5YZ3 - chains A and E of the 6 polymer chains in the assembly; structure by X-ray diffraction, 2.54 A resolution.

== Chain A ==
Molecule: Tubulin alpha-1B chain
From: Bos taurus
Reference sequence: P81947 (TBA1B_BOVIN); residue numbers follow UniProt; this construct covers 1-450
Sequence (450 residues; numbered 1 to 450; the number before each row is that of its first residue):
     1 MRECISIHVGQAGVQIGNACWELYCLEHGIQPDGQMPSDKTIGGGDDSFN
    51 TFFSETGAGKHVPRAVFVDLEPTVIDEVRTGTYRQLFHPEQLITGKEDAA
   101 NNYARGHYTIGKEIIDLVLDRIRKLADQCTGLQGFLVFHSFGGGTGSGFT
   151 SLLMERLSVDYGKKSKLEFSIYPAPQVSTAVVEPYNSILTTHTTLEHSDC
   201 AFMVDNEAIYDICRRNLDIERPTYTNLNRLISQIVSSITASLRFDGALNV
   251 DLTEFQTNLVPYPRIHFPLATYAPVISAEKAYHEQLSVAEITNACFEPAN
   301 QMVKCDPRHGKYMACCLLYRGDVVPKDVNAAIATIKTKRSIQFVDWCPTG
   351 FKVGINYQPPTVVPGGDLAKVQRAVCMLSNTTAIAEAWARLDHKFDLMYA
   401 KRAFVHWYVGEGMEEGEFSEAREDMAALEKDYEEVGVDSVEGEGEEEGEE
Disordered / not traced: 438-450
Ion coordination: Ca2+: Asp-39, Thr-41, Gly-44, Glu-55; Mg2+: Glu-71 (together with GTP)
Residues lining bound ligands: GTP (guanosine-5'-triphosphate): Gly-10, Gln-11, Ala-12, Gln-15, Ile-16, Asp-69, Asp-98, Ala-99, Ala-100, Asn-101, Ser-140, Gly-142, Gly-143, Gly-144, Thr-145, Gly-146, Ile-171, Pro-173, Val-177, Ser-178, Glu-183, Asn-206, Tyr-224, Leu-227, Asn-228, Ile-231

== Chain E ==
Molecule: Stathmin-4
From: Rattus norvegicus
Notes: fragment: sld
Reference sequence: P63043 (STMN4_RAT); residues 5-145 here correspond to UniProt positions 49-189 (UniProt number = residue number + 44)
Sequence (143 residues; each row starts with the number of its first residue):
     3 MADMEVIELNKCTSGQSFEVILKPPSFDGVPEFNASLPRRRDPSLEEIQK
    53 KLEAAEERRKYQEAELLKHLAEKREHEREVIQKAIEENNNFIKMAKEKLA
   103 QKMESNKENREAHLAAMLERLQEKDKHAEEVRKNKELKEEASR
Disordered / not traced: 3-5, 29-43, 142-145
Construct notes: expression tag (3-4)
Swiss-Prot annotation at these positions:
  - modified residue: Ser-46 (Phosphoserine)

== Interface between chain A and chain E ==
Pairs across the interface - 59 pairs, chain A then chain E:
  His-107(A) with Lys-53(E), hydrogen bond; Leu-54(E)
  Tyr-108(A) with Lys-53(E); Leu-54(E), hydrophobic; Ala-57(E), hydrophobic
  Thr-109(A) with Arg-61(E)
  Lys-112(A) with Glu-55(E); Glu-58(E), salt bridge
  Leu-152(A) with Leu-54(E), hydrophobic
  Glu-155(A) with Ile-50(E); Lys-53(E), salt bridge
  Arg-156(A) with Leu-47(E)
  Ser-158(A) with Asp-44(E)
  Val-159(A) with Pro-45(E)
  Glu-196(A) with Asp-44(E)
  His-197(A) with Asp-44(E); Pro-45(E)
  Asp-245(A) with Cys-14(E); Ser-16(E)
  Ala-247(A) with Asn-12(E); Ser-19(E)
  Leu-248(A) with Ser-19(E)
  Pro-325(A) with Gln-18(E); Phe-20(E), hydrophobic
  Asn-329(A) with Val-8(E); Phe-20(E); Val-22(E)
  Ile-332(A) with Val-22(E), hydrophobic
  Lys-336(A) with Leu-24(E); Lys-25(E)
  Asp-345(A) with Pro-27(E); Ser-28(E), hydrogen bond (backbone-backbone)
  Trp-346(A) with Pro-27(E)
  Cys-347(A) with Pro-27(E)
  Pro-348(A) with Lys-25(E)
  Thr-349(A) with Ile-23(E); Leu-24(E), hydrogen bond (backbone-backbone); Lys-25(E), hydrogen bond (backbone-backbone)
  Gly-350(A) with Val-22(E)
  Phe-351(A) with Glu-21(E); Val-22(E), hydrogen bond (backbone-backbone)
  Lys-352(A) with Phe-20(E); Glu-21(E), salt bridge
  Val-353(A) with Ser-19(E); Phe-20(E), hydrogen bond (backbone-backbone)
  Gly-354(A) with Gln-18(E)
  Ile-355(A) with Gly-17(E); Gln-18(E), hydrogen bond (backbone-backbone)
  Asn-356(A) with Ser-16(E)
  Tyr-357(A) with Thr-15(E); Ser-16(E), hydrogen bond (backbone-backbone); Gly-17(E); Gln-18(E), hydrogen bond
  Val-409(A) with Gln-64(E), hydrogen bond (backbone-side chain)
  Gly-410(A) with Gln-64(E)
  Glu-411(A) with Arg-61(E), hydrogen bond (backbone-side chain)
  Gly-412(A) with Ala-57(E); Arg-60(E), hydrogen bond (backbone-side chain); Arg-61(E)
Interface residues without a listed pair, chain A (39 interface residues in all): Gly-246, Val-328, Gln-358, Glu-414
Interface residues without a listed pair, chain E (30 interface residues in all): Pro-26, Ser-46

== Summary ==
The interface between chain A and chain E involves 39 residues on one side and 30 on the other; the contacts
include 12 hydrogen bonds and 3 salt bridges. Polar contacts include Lys-112(A)/Glu-58(E),
Glu-155(A)/Lys-53(E) and Lys-352(A)/Glu-21(E). Bound to chain A: GTP.
Here chain A is Tubulin alpha-1B chain (Bos taurus) and chain E is Stathmin-4 (Rattus norvegicus). Entry 5YZ3
(Crystal structure of T2R-TTL-28 complex) was determined by X-ray diffraction.
